PDB entry 6GOP | X-ray diffraction, 2.90 A resolution | chains K and W of the 28 polymer chains in the assembly

# Chain K
Protein: Proteasome subunit beta type-5
Source organism: Saccharomyces cerevisiae (strain ATCC 204508 / S288c)
Notes: EC 3.4.25.1
UniProt: P30656 (PSB5_YEAST); residues 1-212 here correspond to UniProt positions 76-287 (UniProt number = residue number + 75)
Amino-acid sequence (212 residues; row label = number of the first residue in the row):
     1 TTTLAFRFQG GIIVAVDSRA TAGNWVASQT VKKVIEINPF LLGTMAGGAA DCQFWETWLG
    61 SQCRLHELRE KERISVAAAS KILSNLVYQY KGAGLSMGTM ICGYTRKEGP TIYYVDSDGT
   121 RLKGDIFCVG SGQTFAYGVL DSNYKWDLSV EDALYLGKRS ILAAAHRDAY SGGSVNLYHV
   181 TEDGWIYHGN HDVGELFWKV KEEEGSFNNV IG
Covalent attachments: Homosalinosporamide A - bound form (F6K) linked to T1
Ion coordination: Mg2+: A165, D168 (shared with D204(W) of chain W)
Small-molecule neighbours: Homosalinosporamide A - bound form (F6K): R19, A20, T21, V31, K33, M45, A46, G47, G48, A49, S131, Y170
From the paper describing this entry:
  - binding site for Homosalinosporamide A - bound form: T1, M45, G47
  - catalytic residues: T1, G47
  - specificity-determining residues: M45

# Chain W
Protein: Proteasome subunit beta type-3
Source organism: Saccharomyces cerevisiae (strain ATCC 204508 / S288c)
Notes: EC 3.4.25.1
UniProt: P25451 (PSB3_YEAST); residues 0-204 here correspond to UniProt positions 1-205 (UniProt number = residue number + 1)
Amino-acid sequence (205 residues; each row starts with the number of its first residue; numbering starts at 0):
     0 MSDPSSINGG IVVAMTGKDC VAIACDLRLG SQSLGVSNKF EKIFHYGHVF LGITGLATDV
    60 TTLNEMFRYK TNLYKLKEER AIEPETFTQL VSSSLYERRF GPYFVGPVVA GINSKSGKPF
   120 IAGFDLIGCI DEAKDFIVSG TASDQLFGMC ESLYEPNLEP EDLFETISQA LLNAADRDAL
   180 SGWGAVVYII KKDEVVKRYL KMRQD
Disordered / not traced: 0
Ion coordination: Mg2+: D204 (shared with A165(K), D168(K) of chain K)
Swiss-Prot annotation at these positions:
  - modified residue: S30 (Phosphoserine)
  - cross-link: K69 (Glycyl lysine isopeptide (Lys-Gly) (interchain with G-Cter in ubiquitin))

# Chain K / chain W interface
Pairs across the interface (46; chain K residue first):
  R19(K) - D204(W)  salt bridge
  N24(K) - S5(W)
  N24(K) - D177(W)
  N24(K) - A178(W)  hydrogen bond (backbone-backbone)
  N24(K) - L179(W)
  W25(K) - Q144(W)
  W25(K) - R176(W)
  V26(K) - D175(W)
  V26(K) - R176(W)  hydrogen bond (backbone-side chain)
  V26(K) - D177(W)
  V26(K) - A178(W)
  A27(K) - R176(W)  hydrogen bond (backbone-side chain)
  S28(K) - R176(W)
  Q29(K) - D175(W)  hydrogen bond (side chain-backbone)
  Q29(K) - R202(W)
  F135(K) - L33(W)  hydrophobic
  A165(K) - D204(W)
  H166(K) - W182(W)  hydrogen bond (backbone-side chain)
  H166(K) - Q203(W)  hydrogen bond (side chain-backbone)
  R167(K) - S32(W)
  R167(K) - L33(W)
  R167(K) - G34(W)  hydrogen bond (side chain-backbone)
  R167(K) - V35(W)
  R167(K) - W182(W)
  D168(K) - S32(W)
  A169(K) - R27(W)
  A169(K) - S32(W)  hydrogen bond (backbone-backbone)
  A169(K) - A178(W)
  Y170(K) - S32(W)
  S171(K) - D204(W)
  G172(K) - D204(W)
  G173(K) - R202(W)  hydrogen bond (backbone-side chain)
  G173(K) - D204(W)  hydrogen bond (backbone-side chain)
  D192(K) - R202(W)  salt bridge
  V193(K) - D204(W)
  G194(K) - R202(W)
  F197(K) - Q203(W)
  W198(K) - K200(W)
  W198(K) - M201(W)
  W198(K) - Q203(W)
  N209(K) - N37(W)  hydrogen bond
  N209(K) - K38(W)  hydrogen bond (backbone-side chain)
  V210(K) - N37(W)
  V210(K) - Q203(W)
  I211(K) - K38(W)
  G212(K) - K200(W)
Interface residues without a listed pair, chain W (21 interface residues in all): Q31

# Overview
26 residues of chain K face 21 of chain W across their interface; the contacts include 12 hydrogen bonds and 2
salt bridges. Polar pairs include R19(K)-D204(W), D192(K)-R202(W) and V26(K)-R176(W). From the paper:
catalytic residues T1(K) and G47(K); a binding site for Homosalinosporamide A - bound form at T1(K), M45(K)
and G47(K).
Chain K is Proteasome subunit beta type-5 and chain W is Proteasome subunit beta type-3, both from
Saccharomyces cerevisiae (strain ATCC 204508 / S288c); the structure, Yeast 20S Proteasome in complex with
Homosalinosporamide A, was determined by X-ray diffraction.
